PDB entry 2PFQ | X-ray diffraction, 2.10 A resolution | chains T and A of the 4 polymer chains in the assembly

# Chain T
Molecule: Template
Sequence (11 nucleotides; each row starts with the number of its first residue):
     1 CGGCGGTACT G

# Chain A
Name: DNA polymerase lambda
Organism: Homo sapiens
Notes: EC 2.7.7.7, 4.2.99.-
UniProt: Q9UGP5 (DPOLL_HUMAN); residues 242-575 here = UniProt positions 242-575
Chain sequence (335 residues; numbered 241 to 575; the number before each row is that of its first residue):
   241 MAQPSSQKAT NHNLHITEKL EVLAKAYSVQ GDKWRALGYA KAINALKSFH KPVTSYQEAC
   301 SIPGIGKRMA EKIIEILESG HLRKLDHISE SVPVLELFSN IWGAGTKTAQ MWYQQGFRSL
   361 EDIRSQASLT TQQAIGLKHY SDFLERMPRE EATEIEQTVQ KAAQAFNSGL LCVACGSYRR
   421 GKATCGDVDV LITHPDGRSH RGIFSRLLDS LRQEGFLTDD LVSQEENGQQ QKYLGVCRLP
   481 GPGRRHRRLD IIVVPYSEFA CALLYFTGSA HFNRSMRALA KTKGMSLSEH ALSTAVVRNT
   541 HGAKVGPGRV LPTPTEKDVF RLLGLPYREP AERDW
Not modelled in the structure: 241-251
Sequence notes: initiating methionine (241); engineered mutation Ala-543 (Cys in Q9UGP5)
Bound ions: Na+ site 1: Ser-339, Ile-341, Ala-344 (shared with 1 residue of chain P); Na+ site 2: Asp-427, Asp-429, Asp-490 (together with 2'-deoxycytidine-5'-triphosphate) (shared with 1 residue of chain P); Mn2+ site 1: Asp-427, Asp-429, Asp-490 (shared with 2 residues of chain P); Mn2+ site 2: Asp-427, Asp-429 (together with pyrophosphate) (shared with 1 residue of chain P); Mg2+: Asp-427, Asp-429 (together with 2'-deoxycytidine-5'-triphosphate)
Residues lining bound ligands: 2'-deoxycytidine-5'-triphosphate / pyrophosphate: Arg-386, Gly-416, Ser-417, Arg-420, Cys-425, Gly-426, Asp-427, Asp-429, Asp-490, Tyr-505, Phe-506, Thr-507, Gly-508, Ser-509, Ala-510, Asn-513

# Chain T / chain A interface
Contacting residue pairs (27):
  DG3(T) / His-541(A)  salt bridge to the phosphate
  DC4(T) / Trp-274(A)  stacking on the base
  DC4(T) / Lys-521(A)  phosphate contact
  DG5(T) / Asn-513(A)  base contact
  DG5(T) / Arg-514(A)  salt bridge to the phosphate
  DG5(T) / Arg-517(A)  base contact
  DG6(T) / Tyr-505(A)  base contact
  DG6(T) / Arg-517(A)  hydrogen bond to the sugar
  DG6(T) / Lys-521(A)  salt bridge to the phosphate
  DG6(T) / Leu-527(A)  sugar contact
  DG6(T) / Ser-528(A)  phosphate contact
  DG6(T) / Glu-529(A)  hydrogen bond to the base
  DT7(T) / Ser-528(A)  sugar contact
  DT7(T) / Glu-529(A)  sugar contact
  DT7(T) / His-530(A)  hydrogen bond to the phosphate
  DA8(T) / Gln-471(A)  hydrogen bond to the phosphate
  DA8(T) / Lys-472(A)  hydrogen bond to the sugar
  DA8(T) / His-530(A)  salt bridge to the phosphate
  DC9(T) / Val-462(A)  phosphate contact
  DC9(T) / Gln-464(A)  sugar contact
  DC9(T) / Gln-470(A)  phosphate contact
  DC9(T) / Gln-471(A)  hydrogen bond to the phosphate
  DC9(T) / Lys-472(A)  hydrogen bond to the phosphate
  DT10(T) / Gln-372(A)  sugar contact
  DT10(T) / Val-462(A)  phosphate contact
  DT10(T) / Ser-463(A)  hydrogen bond to the phosphate
  DT10(T) / Gln-464(A)  phosphate contact
Interface residues without a listed pair, chain T (9 interface residues in all): DG11
Interface residues without a listed pair, chain A (26 interface residues in all): Leu-277, Thr-371, Leu-461, Glu-466, Ala-518, Ser-526, Arg-538, Thr-540

# Summary
Chain T and chain A form an interface of 9 and 26 residues respectively, with 8 hydrogen bonds, 4 salt bridges
and 1 aromatic stacking contact. Among the polar pairs are DG6(T)/Glu-529(A), DG6(T)/Arg-517(A) and
DA8(T)/Lys-472(A). Bound to chain A: 2'-deoxycytidine-5'-triphosphate / pyrophosphate.
Here chain T is Template and chain A is DNA polymerase lambda (Homo sapiens). Entry 2PFQ (Manganese promotes
catalysis in a DNA polymerase lambda-DNA crystal) was determined by X-ray diffraction (same publication as
2PFN, 2PFO and 2PFP).
